9BTI - chains G and H of the 8 polymer chains in the assembly; structure by electron microscopy, 4.14 A resolution (low resolution: residue-level contacts below are approximate; hydrogen-bond / salt-bridge calls are withheld).

# Chain G
Protein: Envelope glycoprotein gp120
Source organism: Human immunodeficiency virus 1
UniProtKB: A0A8A0W558 (A0A8A0W558_9HIV1); the construct lacks a stretch of the UniProt sequence and is renumbered around it, so the offset changes along the chain: 31-138 = UniProt 29-136; 144-309 = UniProt 137-302; 312-321 = UniProt 303-312; 322-354 = UniProt 314-346; 3 more segments
Amino-acid sequence (479 residues; numbered 29 to 513 plus 19 insertion-coded residues; 25 numbers in that range are skipped by the numbering (no residue carries them; nothing is unmodelled there); the number before each row is that of its first residue; a row labelled like 395A-395R holds insertion residues (395A, then the next letters in order)):
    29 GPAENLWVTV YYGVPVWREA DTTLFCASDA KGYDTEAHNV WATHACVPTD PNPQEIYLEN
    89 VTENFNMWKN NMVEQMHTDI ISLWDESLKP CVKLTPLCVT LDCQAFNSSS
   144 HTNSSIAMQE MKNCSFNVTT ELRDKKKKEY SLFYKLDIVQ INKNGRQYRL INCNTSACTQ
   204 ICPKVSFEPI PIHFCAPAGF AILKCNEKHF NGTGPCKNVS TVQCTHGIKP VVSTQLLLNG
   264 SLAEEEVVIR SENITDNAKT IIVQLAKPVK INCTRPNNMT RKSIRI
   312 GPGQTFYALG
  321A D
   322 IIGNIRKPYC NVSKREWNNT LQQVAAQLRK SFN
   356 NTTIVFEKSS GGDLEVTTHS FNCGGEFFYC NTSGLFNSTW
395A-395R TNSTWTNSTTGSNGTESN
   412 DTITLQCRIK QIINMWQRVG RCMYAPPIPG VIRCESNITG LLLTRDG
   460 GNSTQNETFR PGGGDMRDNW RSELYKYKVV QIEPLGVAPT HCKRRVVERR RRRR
Unresolved in the structure: 29-30, 59-62, 144-149, 356-357, 395A-395R, 460-464, 505-513
Disulfides: Cys54-Cys74, Cys119-Cys205, Cys126-Cys196, Cys131-Cys157, Cys201-Cys433, Cys218-Cys247, Cys228-Cys239, Cys378-Cys445, Cys385-Cys418
Covalent attachments: N-acetylglucosamine (NAG) linked to Asn88, Asn135, Asn156, Asn160, Asn197, Asn234, Asn241, Asn262, Asn295, Asn301, Asn332, Asn339, Asn386, Asn392, Asn448
Differences from the reference sequence: expression tag (29-30, 512-513); conflict Asn33 (Lys31 in A0A8A0W558), Asn80 (Arg78 in A0A8A0W558), Ile84 (Met82 in A0A8A0W558), 26 further conflict positions vs the reference (A0A8A0W558) not listed

# Chain H
Protein: Envelope glycoprotein gp120
Source organism: Human immunodeficiency virus 1
UniProtKB: A0A8A0W558 (A0A8A0W558_9HIV1); the construct lacks a stretch of the UniProt sequence and is renumbered around it, so the offset changes along the chain: 31-137 = UniProt 29-135; 143-309 = UniProt 136-302; 312-321 = UniProt 303-312; 322-354 = UniProt 314-346; 3 more segments
Amino-acid sequence (479 residues; numbered 29 to 513 plus 19 insertion-coded residues; 25 numbers in that range are skipped by the numbering (no residue carries them; nothing is unmodelled there); the number before each row is that of its first residue; a row labelled like 395A-395R holds insertion residues (395A, then the next letters in order)):
    29 GPAENLWVTV YYGVPVWREA DTTLFCASDA KGYDTEAHNV WATHACVPTD PNPQEIYLEN
    89 VTENFNMWKN NMVEQMHTDI ISLWDESLKP CVKLTPLCVT LDCQAFNSS
   143 SHTNSSIAMQ EMKNCSFNVT TELRDKKKKE YSLFYKLDIV QINKNGRQYR LINCNTSACT
   203 QICPKVSFEP IPIHFCAPAG FAILKCNEKH FNGTGPCKNV STVQCTHGIK PVVSTQLLLN
   263 GSLAEEEVVI RSENITDNAK TIIVQLAKPV KINCTRPNNM TRKSIRI
   312 GPGQTFYALG
  321A D
   322 IIGNIRKPYC NVSKREWNNT LQQVAAQLRK SFN
   356 NTTIVFEKSS GGDLEVTTHS FNCGGEFFYC NTSGLFNSTW
395A-395R TNSTWTNSTTGSNGTESN
   412 DTITLQCRIK QIINMWQRVG RCMYAPPIPG VIRCESNITG LLLTRDG
   460 GNSTQNETFR PGGGDMRDNW RSELYKYKVV QIEPLGVAPT HCKRRVVERR RRRR
Unresolved in the structure: 29-30, 59-62, 143-149, 356-357, 395A-395R, 460-464, 505-513
Disulfides: Cys54-Cys74, Cys119-Cys205, Cys126-Cys196, Cys131-Cys157, Cys201-Cys433, Cys218-Cys247, Cys228-Cys239, Cys378-Cys445, Cys385-Cys418
Covalent attachments: N-acetylglucosamine (NAG) linked to Asn88, Asn135, Asn156, Asn160, Asn197, Asn234, Asn241, Asn295, Asn301, Asn332, Asn339, Asn386, Asn392, Asn448; glycan linked to Asn262
Differences from the reference sequence: expression tag (29-30, 512-513); conflict Asn33 (Lys31 in A0A8A0W558), Asn80 (Arg78 in A0A8A0W558), Ile84 (Met82 in A0A8A0W558), 26 further conflict positions vs the reference (A0A8A0W558) not listed

# How chain G and chain H interact
Pairs across the interface (8):
  Pro124(G) - Arg166(H)
  Cys126(G) - Arg166(H)
  Thr128(G) - Leu165(H)
  Thr128(G) - Asp167(H)
  Thr162(G) - Arg166(H)
  Arg192(G) - Leu165(H)
  Cys196(G) - Glu164(H)
  Thr198(G) - Gly314(H)
Also at the interface, not in a pair above, chain G (11 interface residues in all): Thr123, Val127, Asn197, Ala200
Also at the interface, not in a pair above, chain H (6 interface residues in all): Pro313

# Summary
11 residues of chain G and 6 residues of chain H are in contact. N-acetylglucosamine is covalently linked to
Asn88(G), Asn135(G), Asn156(G), Asn160(G), Asn197(G) and Asn234(G) and 9 more. N-acetylglucosamine is
covalently linked to Asn88(H), Asn135(H), Asn156(H), Asn160(H), Asn197(H) and Asn234(H) and 8 more.
Both chains are Envelope glycoprotein gp120 (Human immunodeficiency virus 1). Entry 9BTI (Rhesus Fab
40591-a.01 in complex with T250.4 RnS SOSIP Env) was determined by electron microscopy together with 9BNK,
9BNM, 9BNP, 9BTH, 9BTJ, 9BTL and 9BTV from the same study.
